6L7P - chains D and P of the 18 polymer chains in the assembly; structure by electron microscopy, 3.60 A resolution.

[Chain D]
Protein: NAD(P)H-quinone oxidoreductase chain 4 1
From: Thermosynechococcus elongatus BP-1
Notes: EC 7.1.1.-; fragment: NdhD1
UniProtKB: Q8DKY0 (NU4C1_THEEB); numbering as in UniProt (aligned over 1-529)
Sequence (529 residues; row label = number of the first residue in the row):
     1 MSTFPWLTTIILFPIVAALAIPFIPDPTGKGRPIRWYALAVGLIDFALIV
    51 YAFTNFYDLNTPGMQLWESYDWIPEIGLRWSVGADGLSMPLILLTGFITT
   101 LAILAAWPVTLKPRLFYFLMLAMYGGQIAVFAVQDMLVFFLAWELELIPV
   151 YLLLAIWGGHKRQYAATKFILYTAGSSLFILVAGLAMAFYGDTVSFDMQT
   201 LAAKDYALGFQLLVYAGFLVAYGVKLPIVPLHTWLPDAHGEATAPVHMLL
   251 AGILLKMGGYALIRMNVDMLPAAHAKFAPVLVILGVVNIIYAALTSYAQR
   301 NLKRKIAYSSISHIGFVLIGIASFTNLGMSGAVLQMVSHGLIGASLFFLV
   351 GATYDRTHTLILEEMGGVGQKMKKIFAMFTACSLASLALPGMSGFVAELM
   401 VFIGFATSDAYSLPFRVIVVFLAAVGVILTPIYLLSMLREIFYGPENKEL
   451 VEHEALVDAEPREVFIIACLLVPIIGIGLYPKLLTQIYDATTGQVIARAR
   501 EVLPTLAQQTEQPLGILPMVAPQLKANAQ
Not modelled in the structure: 1, 506-529
Ligand contacts:
  - Digitonin (AJP), molecule 1: Ser-2, Phe-4, Trp-6, Phe-13, Leu-48, Phe-56
  - Digitonin (AJP), molecule 2: Phe-4, Pro-5, Thr-9, Leu-12, Phe-13, Val-16
  - Digitonin (AJP), molecule 3: Pro-5, Thr-8, Leu-12, Tyr-70
  - Digitonin (AJP), molecule 4: Thr-8, Leu-12, Tyr-70, Asp-71, Trp-72, Trp-80
  - Digitonin (AJP), molecule 5: Leu-19, Pro-22, Phe-23
  - Digitonin (AJP), molecule 6: Ile-44, Ala-47, Leu-48, Tyr-51
  - Digitonin (AJP), molecule 7: Ala-47, Val-50, Tyr-51
  - Digitonin (AJP), molecule 8: Phe-179, Val-182, Ala-186, Tyr-190, Phe-210, Leu-213, Ala-216, Gly-217, Val-220
  - Digitonin (AJP), molecule 9: Leu-212, Leu-219, Gly-223, Ile-228, Leu-231, Phe-277, Val-280, Leu-284
  - Digitonin (AJP), molecule 10: Leu-413, Pro-414, Val-417, Ile-418
  - beta-carotene (BCR), molecule 1: Pro-90, Leu-93, Leu-94, Val-337, Met-378, Ala-381, Leu-471, Val-472, Pro-473, Ile-475, Gly-476, Ile-477, Leu-483, Leu-484
  - beta-carotene (BCR), molecule 2: Ile-290, Tyr-291, Phe-421, Leu-422, Val-425

[Chain P]
Protein: NAD(P)H-quinone oxidoreductase subunit P
From: Thermosynechococcus elongatus BP-1
Notes: fragment: NdhP
Sequence (44 residues; each row starts with the number of its first residue):
     1 MDAVISVKPILLAMTPVFILLCLFFGTRNGFYDTDQYHGNGSAH
Not modelled in the structure: 1-3
Ligand contacts:
  - Digitonin (AJP): Leu-12, Thr-15, Ile-19
  - beta-carotene (BCR): Ile-10, Leu-11, Met-14

[How chain D and chain P interact]
Residue-residue contacts (52):
  Trp-36(D) with Leu-23(P), hydrophobic; Thr-27(P)
  Leu-43(D) with Ile-19(P); Cys-22(P), hydrophobic; Leu-23(P), hydrophobic
  Phe-46(D) with Phe-18(P), hydrophobic
  Ala-47(D) with Ile-19(P), hydrophobic
  Val-50(D) with Thr-15(P)
  Phe-53(D) with Leu-11(P), hydrophobic
  Thr-54(D) with Lys-8(P); Leu-12(P)
  Tyr-57(D) with Lys-8(P), hydrogen bond (backbone-side chain)
  Leu-93(D) with Leu-11(P), hydrophobic
  Phe-97(D) with Phe-18(P), hydrophobic
  Leu-104(D) with Cys-22(P), hydrophobic
  Trp-107(D) with Gly-26(P)
  Pro-108(D) with Tyr-32(P); Gly-41(P)
  Thr-110(D) with Asn-40(P)
  Leu-111(D) with Asn-40(P); His-44(P)
  Ile-156(D) with His-44(P)
  Trp-157(D) with Ser-42(P)
  Gly-158(D) with Ala-43(P); His-44(P), hydrogen bond (backbone-backbone)
  Gly-159(D) with His-44(P)
  Arg-162(D) with His-44(P)
  Tyr-354(D) with Ala-43(P), hydrophobic
  Asp-355(D) with Tyr-32(P); Tyr-37(P)
  Arg-356(D) with Phe-31(P)
  His-358(D) with Tyr-37(P); His-38(P)
  Glu-454(D) with His-38(P), salt bridge
  Val-457(D) with Phe-31(P), hydrophobic; Gln-36(P)
  Glu-460(D) with Asn-29(P); Gly-30(P); Phe-31(P); Tyr-32(P)
  Pro-461(D) with Phe-25(P)
  Arg-462(D) with Phe-25(P); Arg-28(P); Tyr-32(P)
  Phe-465(D) with Leu-21(P), hydrophobic; Phe-25(P), hydrophobic
  Tyr-480(D) with Ile-5(P), hydrophobic
  Leu-483(D) with Ile-5(P); Val-7(P)
  Gln-486(D) with Ile-5(P); Ser-6(P); Val-7(P)
Also at the interface, not in a pair above, chain D (38 interface residues in all): Leu-39, Asp-58, His-160, Cys-469, Lys-482
Also at the interface, not in a pair above, chain P (29 interface residues in all): Val-4

[Overview]
Chain D and chain P form an interface of 38 and 29 residues respectively; the contacts include 2 hydrogen
bonds and 1 salt bridge. Among the polar pairs are Glu-454(D)/His-38(P), Tyr-57(D)/Lys-8(P) and
Gly-158(D)/His-44(P).
Chain D is NAD(P)H-quinone oxidoreductase chain 4 1 and chain P is NAD(P)H-quinone oxidoreductase subunit P,
both from Thermosynechococcus elongatus BP-1; the structure, cryo-EM structure of cyanobacteria NDH-1LdelV
complex, was determined by electron microscopy.
